PDB entry 6H9I | X-ray diffraction, 2.29 A resolution | chains A and C

Chain A:
Protein: Csf5
From: Aromatoleum aromaticum (strain EbN1)
Reference sequence: Q5NWP0 (Q5NWP0_AROAE); residues 3-260 here correspond to UniProt positions 2-259 (UniProt number = residue number - 1)
Amino-acid sequence (266 residues; each row starts with the number of its first residue):
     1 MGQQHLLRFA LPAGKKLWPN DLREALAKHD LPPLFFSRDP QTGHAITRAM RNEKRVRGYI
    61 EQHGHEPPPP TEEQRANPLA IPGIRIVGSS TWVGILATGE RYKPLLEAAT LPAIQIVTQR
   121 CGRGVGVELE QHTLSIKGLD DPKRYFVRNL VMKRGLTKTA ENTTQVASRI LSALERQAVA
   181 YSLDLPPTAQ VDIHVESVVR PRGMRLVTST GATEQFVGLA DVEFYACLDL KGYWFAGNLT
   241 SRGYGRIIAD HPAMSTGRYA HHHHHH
Not modelled in the structure: 1, 252-266
Construct notes: initiating methionine (1); expression tag (2, 261-266)
Ion coordination: Mn2+: Asp192, His194 (shared with 2 residues of chain B)

Chain C:
Molecule: crRNA
From: Aromatoleum aromaticum EbN1
Sequence (25 nucleotides; each row starts with the number of its first residue; numbers below 1 keep their minus sign (U-2 is residue -2)):
    -2 UCGGUGUUCC CCGCGCAUCG CGGGX
Modified residues: 23G (guanosine-5'-phosphate-2',3'-cyclic phosphate) at position 22

Interface between chain A and chain C:
Contacting residue pairs - 88 pairs, chain A then chain C:
  Trp18(A) - G0(C)  stacking on the base
  Asn20(A) - G0(C)  base contact
  Arg23(A) - 23G_22(C)  hydrogen bond to the phosphate
  Phe36(A) - 23G_22(C)  phosphate contact
  Ser37(A) - 23G_22(C)  sugar contact
  Arg38(A) - 23G_22(C)  base contact
  His44(A) - C7(C)  sugar contact
  His44(A) - C8(C)  sugar contact
  Ala45(A) - G21(C)  sugar contact
  Ala45(A) - 23G_22(C)  sugar contact
  Ile46(A) - G21(C)  hydrogen bond to the sugar
  Thr47(A) - C9(C)  hydrogen bond to the sugar
  Thr47(A) - G20(C)  hydrogen bond to the base
  Arg48(A) - C9(C)  hydrogen bond to the sugar
  Arg48(A) - G10(C)  sugar contact
  Arg48(A) - G20(C)  sugar contact
  Ala49(A) - G10(C)  sugar contact
  Met50(A) - G10(C)  phosphate contact
  Met50(A) - C11(C)  phosphate contact
  Arg51(A) - G10(C)  hydrogen bond to the phosphate
  Arg51(A) - C11(C)  hydrogen bond to the phosphate
  Asn52(A) - C11(C)  hydrogen bond to the phosphate
  Asn52(A) - G12(C)  hydrogen bond to the phosphate
  Arg55(A) - C11(C)  salt bridge to the phosphate
  Arg55(A) - G12(C)  salt bridge to the phosphate
  Arg55(A) - A14(C)  hydrogen bond to the base
  Leu79(A) - G20(C)  sugar contact
  Ala80(A) - G21(C)  sugar contact
  Pro82(A) - 23G_22(C)  phosphate contact
  Ser89(A) - U-2(C)  phosphate contact
  Ser89(A) - C-1(C)  phosphate contact
  Ser90(A) - C-1(C)  hydrogen bond to the phosphate
  Trp92(A) - U-2(C)  hydrogen bond to the phosphate
  Phe146(A) - U-2(C)  stacking on the base
  Arg148(A) - U-2(C)  hydrogen bond to the phosphate
  Arg148(A) - C-1(C)  salt bridge to the phosphate
  Arg148(A) - G0(C)  hydrogen bond to the base
  Asn149(A) - G0(C)  hydrogen bond to the phosphate
  Asn149(A) - G1(C)  hydrogen bond to the base
  Lys153(A) - U4(C)  hydrogen bond to the base
  Lys153(A) - G21(C)  hydrogen bond to the base
  Lys153(A) - 23G_22(C)  base contact
  Arg154(A) - U5(C)  base contact
  Leu156(A) - G3(C)  hydrogen bond to the base
  Lys158(A) - U2(C)  hydrogen bond to the base
  Lys158(A) - G3(C)  hydrogen bond to the base
  Arg169(A) - G19(C)  salt bridge to the phosphate
  Arg176(A) - G20(C)  sugar contact
  Val199(A) - C-1(C)  base contact
  Arg200(A) - C-1(C)  hydrogen bond to the sugar
  Arg200(A) - G0(C)  hydrogen bond to the phosphate
  Arg200(A) - G1(C)  salt bridge to the phosphate
  Arg200(A) - U2(C)  hydrogen bond to the base
  Pro201(A) - U2(C)  base contact
  Pro201(A) - G3(C)  base contact
  Arg202(A) - G0(C)  salt bridge to the phosphate
  Arg202(A) - G1(C)  salt bridge to the phosphate
  Arg202(A) - U2(C)  base contact
  Arg202(A) - G3(C)  hydrogen bond to the base
  Gly203(A) - G1(C)  hydrogen bond to the sugar
  Gly203(A) - U2(C)  hydrogen bond to the sugar
  Gly203(A) - G3(C)  hydrogen bond to the base
  Met204(A) - G1(C)  sugar contact
  Leu206(A) - C6(C)  base contact
  Leu206(A) - 23G_22(C)  base contact
  Thr208(A) - 23G_22(C)  base contact
  Ser209(A) - 23G_22(C)  base contact
  Thr213(A) - C6(C)  base contact
  Glu214(A) - U4(C)  sugar contact
  Glu214(A) - U5(C)  sugar contact
  Gln215(A) - U4(C)  hydrogen bond to the base
  Gln215(A) - U5(C)  hydrogen bond to the base
  Gln215(A) - C6(C)  hydrogen bond to the base
  Phe216(A) - G3(C)  sugar contact
  Phe216(A) - U4(C)  hydrogen bond to the sugar
  Gly218(A) - G3(C)  base contact
  Gly218(A) - U4(C)  base contact
  Leu219(A) - G1(C)  base contact
  Asp221(A) - C-1(C)  hydrogen bond to the sugar
  Asn238(A) - G20(C)  hydrogen bond to the phosphate
  Asn238(A) - G21(C)  hydrogen bond to the phosphate
  Leu239(A) - 23G_22(C)  hydrogen bond to the phosphate
  Thr240(A) - 23G_22(C)  hydrogen bond to the phosphate
  Ser241(A) - 23G_22(C)  hydrogen bond to the phosphate
  Arg242(A) - 23G_22(C)  hydrogen bond to the sugar
  Tyr244(A) - G1(C)  hydrogen bond to the base
  Arg246(A) - U-2(C)  salt bridge to the phosphate
  Ile248(A) - U-2(C)  phosphate contact
Also at the interface, not in a pair above, chain A (65 interface residues in all): Pro19, Thr91, Met152, Gly155, Arg205, Val207, Thr210, Val217, Val222, Gly237

Overview:
65 residues of chain A and 20 residues of chain C are in contact, with 40 hydrogen bonds, 8 salt bridges and 2
aromatic stacking contacts. Among the polar pairs are Thr47(A)-G20(C), Arg55(A)-A14(C) and Arg148(A)-G0(C).
Asp192(A) and His194(A) coordinate Mn2+.
Chain A is Csf5 (Aromatoleum aromaticum (strain EbN1)) and chain C is crRNA (Aromatoleum aromaticum EbN1); the
structure, Csf5, CRISPR-Cas type IV Cas6 crRNA endonuclease, was determined by X-ray diffraction, deposited
together with 6H9H.
